9BOL - chains A and B of the 3 polymer chains in the assembly; structure by X-ray diffraction, 1.99 A resolution.

[Chain A]
Protein: Elongin-B
From: Homo sapiens
UniProt: Q15370 (ELOB_HUMAN), isoform Q15370-2; residue numbers follow UniProt; this construct covers 1-104
Chain sequence (104 residues; numbered 1 to 104; the number before each row is that of its first residue):
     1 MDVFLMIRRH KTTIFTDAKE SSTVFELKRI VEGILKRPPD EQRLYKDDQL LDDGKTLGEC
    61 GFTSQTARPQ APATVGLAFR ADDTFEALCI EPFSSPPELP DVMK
UniProt features mapped onto this chain:
  - modified residue: M1 (N-acetylmethionine), T84 (Phosphothreonine)

[Chain B]
Protein: Elongin-C
From: Homo sapiens
UniProt: Q15369 (ELOC_HUMAN); residues 17-112 here = UniProt positions 17-112
Chain sequence (96 residues; numbered 17 to 112; the number before each row is that of its first residue):
    17 MYVKLISSDG HEFIVKREHA LTSGTIKAML SGPGQFAENE TNEVNFREIP SHVLSKVCMY
    77 FTYKVRYTNS STEIPEFPIA PEIALELLMA ANFLDC
Unresolved in the structure: 48-54

[Interface between chain A and chain B]
Residue-residue contacts - 58 pairs, chain A then chain B:
  F4(A) - T78(B)
  F4(A) - R82(B)
  M6(A) - M75(B)  hydrophobic
  R8(A) - H27(B)
  K11(A) - D25(B)  hydrogen bond (side chain-backbone)
  K11(A) - G26(B)
  K11(A) - H27(B)
  K11(A) - E28(B)  hydrogen bond (backbone-backbone)
  T12(A) - E28(B)
  T12(A) - I30(B)
  T13(A) - E28(B)  hydrogen bond (backbone-backbone)
  T13(A) - F29(B)
  T13(A) - I30(B)  hydrogen bond (backbone-backbone)
  I14(A) - I30(B)
  F15(A) - Y18(B)
  F15(A) - F29(B)  hydrophobic
  F15(A) - I30(B)  hydrogen bond (backbone-backbone)
  F15(A) - V31(B)  hydrophobic
  F15(A) - S71(B)
  F15(A) - C74(B)  hydrophobic
  F15(A) - M75(B)  hydrophobic
  T16(A) - Y18(B)  hydrogen bond
  T16(A) - K32(B)
  I34(A) - Y18(B)
  I34(A) - I30(B)  hydrophobic
  L35(A) - I30(B)  hydrophobic
  P69(A) - M75(B)
  P69(A) - T78(B)
  P69(A) - Y79(B)  hydrophobic
  P69(A) - R82(B)
  P69(A) - Y83(B)  hydrophobic
  Q70(A) - K72(B)
  Q70(A) - M75(B)
  Q70(A) - Y79(B)
  Q70(A) - Y83(B)
  Q70(A) - P91(B)
  Q70(A) - E92(B)
  Q70(A) - F93(B)
  Q70(A) - P94(B)
  P72(A) - M75(B)
  E91(A) - H27(B)
  P92(A) - H27(B)  hydrogen bond (backbone-side chain)
  F93(A) - H27(B)
  F93(A) - F29(B)  hydrophobic
  F93(A) - S67(B)
  F93(A) - S71(B)
  S94(A) - D25(B)
  S94(A) - P66(B)
  S94(A) - S67(B)  hydrogen bond (backbone-side chain)
  S94(A) - H68(B)  hydrogen bond
  S95(A) - H68(B)
  P96(A) - H68(B)
  P96(A) - E98(B)
  P96(A) - I99(B)  hydrophobic
  P97(A) - E102(B)
  L99(A) - P97(B)
  L99(A) - E98(B)
  M103(A) - L101(B)  hydrophobic
Interface residues without a listed pair, chain A (26 interface residues in all): H10, D17, P100

[Summary]
Chain A and chain B form an interface of 26 and 29 residues respectively; the contacts include 9 hydrogen
bonds. Polar pairs include K11(A)-D25(B), T16(A)-Y18(B) and P92(A)-H27(B).
Chain A is Elongin-B and chain B is Elongin-C, both from Homo sapiens; the structure, Crystal structure of the
complex between VHL, ElonginB, ElonginC, and compound 5, was determined by X-ray diffraction (same publication
as 9BJU).
